Entry 1ZM5 (X-ray diffraction, 2.50 A resolution); this record covers chains B and A.

# Chain B
Molecule: 25-nt DNA strand
Sequence (25 nucleotides; each row starts with the number of its first residue):
     1 GCGCACCGAA AGGTGCGTAT TGTCT

# Chain A
Protein: TrwC
From: Escherichia coli
UniProt: Q47673 (Q47673_ECOLI); residues 1-293 here = UniProt positions 1-293
Chain sequence (293 residues; row label = number of the first residue in the row):
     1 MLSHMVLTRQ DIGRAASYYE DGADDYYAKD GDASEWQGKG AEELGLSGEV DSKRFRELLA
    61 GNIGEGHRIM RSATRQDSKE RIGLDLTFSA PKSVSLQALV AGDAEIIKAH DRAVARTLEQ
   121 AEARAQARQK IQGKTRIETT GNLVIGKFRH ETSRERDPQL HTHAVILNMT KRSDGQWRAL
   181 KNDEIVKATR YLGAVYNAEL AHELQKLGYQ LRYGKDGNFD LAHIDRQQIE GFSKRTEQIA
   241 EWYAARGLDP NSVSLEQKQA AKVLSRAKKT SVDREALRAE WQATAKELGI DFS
Sequence notes: modified residue (1, 5, 70, 169)
Modified / non-standard residues: Mse1, Mse5, Mse70, Mse169 (selenomethionine; parent Met)

# How chain B and chain A interact
Contacting residue pairs (89; chain B residue first):
  DG1(B) with Ile137(A), base contact; Lys181(A), hydrogen bond to the base; Asp183(A), base contact
  DG3(B) with Arg128(A), hydrogen bond to the base
  DA5(B) with Arg75(A), hydrogen bond to the base
  DC6(B) with Arg75(A), base contact
  DC7(B) with Ser72(A), sugar contact; Ala73(A), sugar contact; Thr74(A), sugar contact; Arg75(A), phosphate contact; Gln76(A), hydrogen bond to the phosphate; Asp77(A), hydrogen bond to the phosphate
  DG8(B) with Ser72(A), sugar contact; Gln76(A), phosphate contact
  DA11(B) with Gln132(A), base contact
  DG12(B) with Ala73(A), base contact; Lys130(A), phosphate contact; Ile131(A), phosphate contact; Gln132(A), hydrogen bond to the phosphate; Gly133(A), hydrogen bond to the phosphate
  DG13(B) with Ala73(A), hydrogen bond to the base; Gln129(A), phosphate contact; Lys130(A), hydrogen bond to the phosphate; Arg172(A), salt bridge to the phosphate; Arg178(A), salt bridge to the phosphate
  DT14(B) with Arg71(A), sugar contact; Ala73(A), sugar contact; Thr74(A), sugar contact; Arg128(A), base contact; Arg178(A), phosphate contact; Ala179(A), hydrogen bond to the phosphate
  DG15(B) with Arg71(A), phosphate contact; Arg75(A), base contact; Ser78(A), phosphate contact; Lys79(A), hydrogen bond to the phosphate; Arg81(A), phosphate contact; Arg128(A), hydrogen bond to the base; Asn168(A), phosphate contact; Ala179(A), phosphate contact
  DC16(B) with Lys79(A), hydrogen bond to the phosphate; Arg81(A), salt bridge to the phosphate; Arg128(A), base contact
  DG17(B) with Arg81(A), hydrogen bond to the base; Asn182(A), base contact; Asp183(A), hydrogen bond to the base
  DT18(B) with Val6(A), base contact; Arg81(A), hydrogen bond to the base; Asn182(A), hydrogen bond to the base; Asp183(A), base contact; Val186(A), base contact
  DA19(B) with His4(A), hydrogen bond to the base; Val186(A), sugar contact; Thr189(A), phosphate contact
  DT20(B) with Thr189(A), phosphate contact; Arg190(A), phosphate contact; Lys258(A), phosphate contact
  DT21(B) with Mse1(A), base contact; Leu2(A), hydrogen bond to the base; Arg190(A), sugar contact; Asn218(A), base contact; Lys258(A), salt bridge to the phosphate
  DG22(B) with Mse1(A), base contact; Ser89(A), base contact; Gln159(A), base contact; Asp216(A), sugar contact; Lys262(A), hydrogen bond to the base
  DT23(B) with Mse1(A), hydrogen bond to the base; Ser89(A), hydrogen bond to the base; Ala90(A), hydrogen bond to the base; Pro91(A), base contact; Lys92(A), hydrogen bond to the phosphate; Gln159(A), hydrogen bond to the base; Asn218(A), base contact; Arg226(A), salt bridge to the phosphate; Ser233(A), hydrogen bond to the phosphate; Thr236(A), sugar contact
  DC24(B) with Lys92(A), salt bridge to the phosphate; Ser153(A), phosphate contact; Gln159(A), sugar contact; Ser233(A), phosphate contact; Arg235(A), phosphate contact; Thr236(A), hydrogen bond to the phosphate; Ile239(A), base contact; Lys262(A), hydrogen bond to the base
  DT25(B) with Arg14(A), hydrogen bond to the base; Arg154(A), hydrogen bond to the base; His163(A), phosphate contact; Arg235(A), salt bridge to the phosphate; Arg266(A), hydrogen bond to the sugar
Interface residues without a listed pair, chain B (23 interface residues in all): DC4, DA10
Interface residues without a listed pair, chain A (58 interface residues in all): Asp157, Leu180, Lys187, Gly193, Asp220, Ile229, Phe232, Lys234

# Summary
Chain B and chain A form an interface of 23 and 58 residues respectively; the contacts include 31 hydrogen
bonds and 7 salt bridges. Polar pairs include DG1(B)-Lys181(A), DG3(B)-Arg128(A) and DA5(B)-Arg75(A).
Here chain B is a 25-nt DNA strand and chain A is TrwC (Escherichia coli). Entry 1ZM5 (Conjugative Relaxase
TRWC in complex with ORIT dna, cooper-bound structure) was determined by X-ray diffraction (same publication
as 2CDM and 1S6M).
